PDB entry 5GKG | X-ray diffraction, 2.60 A resolution | chains A and C of the 4 polymer chains in the assembly

[Chain A]
Molecule: Endonuclease EndoMS
From: Thermococcus kodakarensis KOD1
Notes: EC 3.1.-.-
UniProtKB: Q5JER9 (NUCS_THEKO); numbering as in UniProt (aligned over 1-252)
Amino-acid sequence (252 residues; row label = number of the first residue in the row):
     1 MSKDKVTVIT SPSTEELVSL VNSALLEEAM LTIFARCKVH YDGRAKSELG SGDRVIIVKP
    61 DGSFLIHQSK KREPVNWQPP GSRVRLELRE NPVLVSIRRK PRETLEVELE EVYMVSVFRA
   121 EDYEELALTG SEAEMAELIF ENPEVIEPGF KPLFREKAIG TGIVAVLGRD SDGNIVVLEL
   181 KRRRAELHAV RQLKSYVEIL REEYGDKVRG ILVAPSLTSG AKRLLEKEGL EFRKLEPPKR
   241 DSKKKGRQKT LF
Disordered / not traced: 1, 241-252
Sequence notes: engineered mutation Ala165 (Asp in Q5JER9)
Ion coordination: Mg2+: Glu179, Gln192 (shared with DC6(C) of chain C; 1 residue of chain D)

[Chain C]
Molecule: 15-nt DNA strand
Sequence (15 nucleotides; row label = number of the first residue in the row):
     1 CGCTACAGGT CGTCC
Ion coordination: Mg2+ site 1: DC6 (shared with Glu179(A), Gln192(A) of chain A; 1 residue of chain D)

[Chain A / chain C interface]
Residue-residue contacts - 50 pairs, chain A then chain C:
  Tyr41(A) - DG8(C)  stacking on the base
  Arg44(A) - DG8(C)  hydrogen bond to the base
  Arg44(A) - DG9(C)  salt bridge to the phosphate
  Arg44(A) - DT10(C)  salt bridge to the phosphate
  Ala45(A) - DG8(C)  sugar contact
  Lys71(A) - DC11(C)  phosphate contact
  Lys71(A) - DG12(C)  phosphate contact
  Arg72(A) - DT10(C)  sugar contact
  Arg72(A) - DC11(C)  hydrogen bond to the phosphate
  Glu73(A) - DT10(C)  phosphate contact
  Glu73(A) - DC11(C)  hydrogen bond to the phosphate
  Asn76(A) - DG8(C)  hydrogen bond to the base
  Trp77(A) - DG8(C)  stacking on the base
  Trp77(A) - DG9(C)  phosphate contact
  Trp77(A) - DT10(C)  hydrogen bond to the phosphate
  Gln78(A) - DG8(C)  hydrogen bond to the base
  Pro79(A) - DG8(C)  base contact
  Pro80(A) - DC11(C)  phosphate contact
  Lys100(A) - DG2(C)  salt bridge to the phosphate
  Glu103(A) - DG8(C)  hydrogen bond to the base
  Leu128(A) - DG8(C)  phosphate contact
  Ser131(A) - DA7(C)  phosphate contact
  Glu132(A) - DC6(C)  sugar contact
  Glu132(A) - DA7(C)  hydrogen bond to the phosphate
  Gly162(A) - DT4(C)  phosphate contact
  Gly162(A) - DA5(C)  phosphate contact
  Ile163(A) - DT4(C)  sugar contact
  Ile163(A) - DA5(C)  hydrogen bond to the phosphate
  Glu179(A) - DC6(C)  phosphate contact
  Lys181(A) - DC6(C)  salt bridge to the phosphate
  Arg182(A) - DA7(C)  phosphate contact
  Arg182(A) - DG8(C)  sugar contact
  Arg182(A) - DG9(C)  salt bridge to the phosphate
  Arg183(A) - DG9(C)  salt bridge to the phosphate
  Arg183(A) - DT10(C)  base contact
  Arg184(A) - DC3(C)  salt bridge to the phosphate
  Glu186(A) - DT4(C)  base contact
  Leu187(A) - DT4(C)  phosphate contact
  Leu187(A) - DA5(C)  phosphate contact
  His188(A) - DC6(C)  salt bridge to the phosphate
  Arg191(A) - DA5(C)  salt bridge to the phosphate
  Gln192(A) - DA5(C)  phosphate contact
  Gln192(A) - DC6(C)  hydrogen bond to the phosphate
  Tyr196(A) - DA5(C)  hydrogen bond to the phosphate
  Thr218(A) - DC3(C)  phosphate contact
  Thr218(A) - DT4(C)  hydrogen bond to the phosphate
  Ser219(A) - DC3(C)  hydrogen bond to the phosphate
  Gly220(A) - DT4(C)  hydrogen bond to the phosphate
  Ala221(A) - DT4(C)  phosphate contact
  Arg223(A) - DT4(C)  salt bridge to the phosphate
Other interface residues (no listed pair), chain A (37 interface residues in all): Leu105, Leu180, Leu217
Other interface residues (no listed pair), chain C (12 interface residues in all): DC1

[Overview]
The interface between chain A and chain C involves 37 residues on one side and 12 on the other; the contacts
include 14 hydrogen bonds, 10 salt bridges and 2 aromatic stacking contacts. Polar contacts include
Arg44(A)-DG8(C), Asn76(A)-DG8(C) and Gln78(A)-DG8(C).
Chain A is Endonuclease EndoMS (Thermococcus kodakarensis KOD1) and chain C is a 15-nt DNA strand; the
structure, Structure of EndoMS-dsDNA1'' complex, was determined by X-ray diffraction together with 5GKE, 5GKF,
5GKH, 5GKI and 5GKJ from the same study.
